8RNC - chains A and E of the 9 polymer chains in the assembly; structure by electron microscopy, 3.52 A resolution.

[Chain A]
Protein: Polymerase acidic protein
Organism: Influenza B virus (B/Memphis/13/2003)
Notes: EC 3.1.-.-
UniProt: Q5V8Z9 (Q5V8Z9_9INFB); residue numbers follow UniProt; this construct covers 1-726
Amino-acid sequence (726 residues; row label = number of the first residue in the row):
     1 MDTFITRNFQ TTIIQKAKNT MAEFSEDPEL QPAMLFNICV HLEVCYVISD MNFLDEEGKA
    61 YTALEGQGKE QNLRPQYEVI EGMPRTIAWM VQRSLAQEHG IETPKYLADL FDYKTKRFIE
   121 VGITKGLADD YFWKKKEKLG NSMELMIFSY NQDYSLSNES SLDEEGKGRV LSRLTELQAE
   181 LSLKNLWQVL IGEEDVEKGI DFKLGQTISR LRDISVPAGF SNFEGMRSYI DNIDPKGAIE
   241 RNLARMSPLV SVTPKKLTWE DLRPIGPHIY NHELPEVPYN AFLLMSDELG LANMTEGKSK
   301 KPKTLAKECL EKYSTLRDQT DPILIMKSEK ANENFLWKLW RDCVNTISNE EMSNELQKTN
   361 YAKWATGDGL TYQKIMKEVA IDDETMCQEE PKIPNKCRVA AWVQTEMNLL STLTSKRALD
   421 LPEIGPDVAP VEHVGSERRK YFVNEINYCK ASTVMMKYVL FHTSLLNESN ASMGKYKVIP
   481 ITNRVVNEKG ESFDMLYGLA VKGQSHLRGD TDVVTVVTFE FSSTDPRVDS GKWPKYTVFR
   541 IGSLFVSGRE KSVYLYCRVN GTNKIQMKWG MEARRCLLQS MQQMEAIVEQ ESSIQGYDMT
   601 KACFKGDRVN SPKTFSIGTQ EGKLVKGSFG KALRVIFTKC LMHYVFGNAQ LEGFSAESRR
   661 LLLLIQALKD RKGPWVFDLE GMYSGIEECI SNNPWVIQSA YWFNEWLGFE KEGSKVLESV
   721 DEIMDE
Disordered / not traced: 717-726
Reported in the primary citation:
  - mutagenesis - K631A/R634A: decreased catalytic activity
  - mutagenesis - K631A/R634A: decreased binding to Acidic leucine-rich nuclear phosphoprotein 32 family member A

[Chain E]
Protein: RNA-directed RNA polymerase catalytic subunit
Organism: Influenza B virus (B/Memphis/13/2003)
Notes: EC 2.7.7.48
UniProt: Q5V8Y6 (Q5V8Y6_9INFB); residues 1-752 here = UniProt positions 1-752
Amino-acid sequence (752 residues; each row starts with the number of its first residue):
     1 MNINPYFLFI DVPIQAAIST TFPYTGVPPY SHGTGTGYTI DTVIRTHEYS NKGKQYISDV
    61 TGCTMVDPTN GPLPEDNEPS AYAQLDCVLE ALDRMDEEHP GLFQAASQNA METLMVTTVD
   121 KLTQGRQTFD WTVCRNQPAA TALNTTITSF RLNDLNGADK GGLIPFCQDI IDSLDRPEMT
   181 FFSVKNIKKK LPAKNRKGFL IKRIPMKVKD KITKVEYIKR ALSLNTMTKD AERGKLKRRA
   241 IATAGIQIRG FVLVVENLAK NICENLEQSG LPVGGNEKKA KLSNAVAKML SNCPPGGISM
   301 TVTGDNTKWN ECLNPRIFLA MTERITRDSP IWFRDFCSIA PVLFSNKIAR LGKGFMITSK
   361 TKRLKAQIPC PDLFSIPLER YNEETRAKLK KLKPFFNEEG TASLSPGMMM GMFNMLSTVL
   421 GVAALGIKNI GNKEYLWDGL QSSDDFALFV NAKDEETCME GINDFYRTCK LLGINMSKKK
   481 SYCNETGMFE FTSMFYRDGF VSNFAMELPS FGVAGVNESA DMAIGMTIIK NNMINNGMGP
   541 ATAQTAIQLF IADYRYTYKC HRGDSKVEGK RMKIIKELWE NTKGRDGLLV ADGGPNIYNL
   601 RNLHIPEIVL KYNLMDPEYK GRLLHPQNPF VGHLSIEGIK EADITPAHGP VKKMDYDAVS
   661 GTHSWRTKRN RSILNTDQRN MILEEQCYAK CCNLFEACFN SASYRKPVGQ HSMLEAMAHR
   721 LRMDARLDYE SGRMSKDDFE KAMAHLGEIG YI
Disordered / not traced: 228-238, 634-654

[How chain A and chain E interact]
Residue-residue contacts - 5 pairs, chain A then chain E:
  Pro430(A) with Thr361(E); Arg363(E)
  His433(A) with Thr361(E)
  Glu437(A) with Lys362(E)
  Arg608(A) with Ser375(E)
Other interface residues (no listed pair), chain A (6 interface residues in all): Val428, Val434

[In short]
6 residues of chain A and 4 residues of chain E are in contact. The paper reports that K631A/R634A of chain A
reduce catalytic activity; K631A/R634A of chain A reduce binding to Acidic leucine-rich nuclear phosphoprotein
32 family member A.
Chain A is Polymerase acidic protein and chain E is RNA-directed RNA polymerase catalytic subunit, both from
Influenza B virus (B/Memphis/13/2003); the structure, Influenza B polymerase, replication complex, an
asymmetric polymerase dimer bound to human ANP32A (from "Influenza B ..., was determined by electron
microscopy, deposited together with 8RN1, 8RN2, 8RN3, 8RN4, 8RN5, 8RN6 and 5 further entries.
